3NDX - chains A and B; structure by X-ray diffraction, 1.03 A resolution.

# Chain A (and B)
Molecule: Protease
Organism: Human immunodeficiency virus 1
Notes: EC 3.4.23.16; chain B of this document is another copy of the same molecule, construct and numbering; everything in this record applies to it too
UniProtKB: Q7SSI0 (Q7SSI0_9HIV1); numbering as in UniProt (aligned over 1-99)
Chain sequence (99 residues; numbered 1 to 99; the number before each row is that of its first residue):
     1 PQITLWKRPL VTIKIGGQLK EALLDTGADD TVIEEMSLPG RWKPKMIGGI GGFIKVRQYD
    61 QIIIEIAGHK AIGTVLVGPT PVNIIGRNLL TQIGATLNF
Differences from the reference sequence: engineered mutation K7 (Gln in Q7SSI0), I33 (Leu in Q7SSI0), I63 (Leu in Q7SSI0), A67 (Cys in Q7SSI0), A95 (Ser in Q7SSI0)
Small-molecule neighbours: ritonavir (RIT): R8, L23, D25, G27, A28, D29, D30, V32, I47, G48, G49, I50, P81, V82, I84

# How chain A and chain B interact
Pairs across the interface (99; chain A residue first):
  P1(A) - L97(B)
  P1(A) - N98(B)
  P1(A) - F99(B)  hydrogen bond (backbone-backbone)
  Q2(A) - T96(B)  hydrogen bond
  Q2(A) - L97(B)
  Q2(A) - N98(B)
  I3(A) - T96(B)
  I3(A) - L97(B)  hydrogen bond (backbone-backbone)
  I3(A) - F99(B)  hydrophobic
  L5(A) - T26(B)
  L5(A) - R87(B)  hydrogen bond (backbone-side chain)
  L5(A) - L90(B)  hydrophobic
  L5(A) - T91(B)
  L5(A) - A95(B)
  W6(A) - R87(B)  hydrogen bond (backbone-side chain)
  W6(A) - T91(B)
  K7(A) - R87(B)
  R8(A) - D29(B)  salt bridge
  R8(A) - R87(B)
  P9(A) - T26(B)
  P9(A) - R87(B)
  P9(A) - L97(B)  hydrophobic
  L23(A) - G27(B)
  L24(A) - T26(B)  hydrogen bond (backbone-side chain)
  L24(A) - L97(B)  hydrophobic
  D25(A) - D25(B)
  D25(A) - T26(B)
  D25(A) - G27(B)  hydrogen bond (side chain-backbone)
  T26(A) - L5(B)
  T26(A) - P9(B)
  T26(A) - L24(B)  hydrogen bond (side chain-backbone)
  T26(A) - D25(B)
  T26(A) - T26(B)  hydrogen bond (backbone-side chain)
  T26(A) - L97(B)
  G27(A) - L23(B)
  G27(A) - D25(B)  hydrogen bond (backbone-side chain)
  D29(A) - R8(B)  salt bridge
  G49(A) - I50(B)
  G49(A) - P81(B)
  I50(A) - I47(B)  hydrophobic
  I50(A) - G48(B)
  I50(A) - G49(B)
  I50(A) - I50(B)  hydrogen bond (backbone-backbone)
  I50(A) - G52(B)
  I50(A) - I54(B)
  I50(A) - T80(B)
  I50(A) - P81(B)
  G51(A) - I50(B)  hydrogen bond (backbone-backbone)
  G51(A) - G51(B)
  G51(A) - G52(B)
  G51(A) - I54(B)
  G52(A) - I50(B)
  G52(A) - G51(B)
  I54(A) - I50(B)  hydrophobic
  I54(A) - G51(B)
  A67(A) - F99(B)  hydrophobic
  H69(A) - F99(B)
  T80(A) - I50(B)
  R87(A) - L5(B)  hydrogen bond (side chain-backbone)
  R87(A) - W6(B)  hydrogen bond (side chain-backbone)
  R87(A) - K7(B)
  R87(A) - R8(B)
  R87(A) - P9(B)
  L90(A) - L5(B)  hydrophobic
  T91(A) - L5(B)
  T91(A) - W6(B)
  I93(A) - F99(B)
  G94(A) - N98(B)
  G94(A) - F99(B)
  A95(A) - L5(B)
  A95(A) - N98(B)
  A95(A) - F99(B)  hydrophobic
  T96(A) - Q2(B)  hydrogen bond
  T96(A) - I3(B)
  T96(A) - T4(B)
  T96(A) - T96(B)
  T96(A) - L97(B)
  T96(A) - N98(B)  hydrogen bond (backbone-backbone)
  L97(A) - P1(B)
  L97(A) - Q2(B)
  L97(A) - I3(B)  hydrogen bond (backbone-backbone)
  L97(A) - L24(B)  hydrophobic
  L97(A) - T26(B)
  L97(A) - T96(B)
  L97(A) - L97(B)  hydrophobic
  N98(A) - P1(B)
  N98(A) - Q2(B)  hydrogen bond
  N98(A) - G94(B)
  N98(A) - A95(B)
  N98(A) - T96(B)  hydrogen bond (backbone-backbone)
  N98(A) - N98(B)  hydrogen bond
  F99(A) - P1(B)  hydrogen bond (backbone-backbone)
  F99(A) - I3(B)  hydrophobic
  F99(A) - L24(B)  hydrophobic
  F99(A) - A67(B)  hydrophobic
  F99(A) - H69(B)
  F99(A) - I93(B)
  F99(A) - G94(B)
  F99(A) - A95(B)  hydrophobic
Also at the interface, not in a pair above, chain A (38 interface residues in all): T4, V32, I47, F53, P81, I84
Also at the interface, not in a pair above, chain B (38 interface residues in all): V32, F53

# Summary
Chain A and chain B each contribute 38 residues to their interface, with 21 hydrogen bonds and 2 salt bridges.
Among the polar pairs are R8(A)-D29(B), Q2(A)-T96(B) and L5(A)-R87(B). Bound to chain A: ritonavir.
Both chains are Protease (Human immunodeficiency virus 1). Entry 3NDX (HIV-1 Protease Saquinavir:Ritonavir
1:50 complex structure) was determined by X-ray diffraction together with 3NDT, 3NDU and 3NDW from the same
study.
